9DMK - chains A and G of the 7 polymer chains in the assembly; structure by electron microscopy, 2.46 A resolution.

Chain A:
Protein: Acetylcholine receptor subunit alpha
Organism: Homo sapiens
UniProt: P02708 (ACHA_HUMAN); residues -19 to 437 here correspond to UniProt positions 1-457 (UniProt number = residue number + 20)
Amino-acid sequence (457 residues; numbered -19 to 437; the number before each row is that of its first residue; numbers below 1 keep their minus sign (Met-19 is residue -19)):
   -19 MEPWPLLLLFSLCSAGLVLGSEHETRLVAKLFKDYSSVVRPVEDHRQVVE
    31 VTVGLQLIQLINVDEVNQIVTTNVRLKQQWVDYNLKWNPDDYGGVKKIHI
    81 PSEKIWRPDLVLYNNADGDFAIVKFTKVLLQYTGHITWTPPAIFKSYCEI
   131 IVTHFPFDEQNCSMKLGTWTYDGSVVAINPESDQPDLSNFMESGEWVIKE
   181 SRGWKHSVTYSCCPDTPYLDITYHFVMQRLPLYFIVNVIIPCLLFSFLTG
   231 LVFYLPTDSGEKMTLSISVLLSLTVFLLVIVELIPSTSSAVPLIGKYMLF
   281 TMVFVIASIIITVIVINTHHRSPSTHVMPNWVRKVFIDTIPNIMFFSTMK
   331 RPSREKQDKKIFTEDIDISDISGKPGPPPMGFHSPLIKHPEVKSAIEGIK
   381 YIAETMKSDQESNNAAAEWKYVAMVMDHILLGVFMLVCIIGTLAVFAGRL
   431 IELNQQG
Not modelled in the structure: -19 to 0, 330-367
Cystine bridges: Cys128-Cys142
Covalent attachments: glycan linked to Asn141

Chain G:
Protein: Fab1b light chain
Organism: Homo sapiens
Amino-acid sequence (238 residues; row label = number of the first residue in the row):
     1 MGWSCIILFLVATATGVHGDIVMTQSPLSLPVTPGEPASISCRSNQSLLH
    51 TKGYKYLNWYLQRPGQSPQVLIYFASNRAPGVPDRFSGSGSGTDFTLKIS
   101 RVEAEDVGVYYCMQGLQIPFTFGPGTKVDIKRTVAAPSVFIFPPSDEQLK
   151 SGTASVVCLLNNFYPREAKVQWKVDNALQSGNSQESVTEQDSKDSTYSLS
   201 STLTLSKADYEKHKVYACEVTHQGLSSPVTKSFNRGEC
Not modelled in the structure: 1-19, 236-238
Cystine bridges: Cys42-Cys112, Cys158-Cys218
Covalent attachments: N-acetylglucosamine (NAG) linked to Asn45

How chain A and chain G interact:
Residue-residue contacts (6; chain A residue first):
  Glu23(A) - Tyr73(G)
  Glu23(A) - Pro80(G)
  Asp24(A) - Tyr73(G)  hydrogen bond
  Arg26(A) - Tyr54(G)
  Arg26(A) - Phe74(G)
  Arg26(A) - Asn77(G)  hydrogen bond
Also at the interface, not in a pair above, chain A (5 interface residues in all): Tyr63, Asp195
Also at the interface, not in a pair above, chain G (6 interface residues in all): Lys52

Overview:
5 residues of chain A and 6 residues of chain G are in contact; the contacts include 2 hydrogen bonds. Polar
pairs include Asp24(A)-Tyr73(G) and Arg26(A)-Asn77(G). Covalently linked N-acetylglucosamine: at Asn45(G).
Here chain A is Acetylcholine receptor subunit alpha and chain G is Fab1b light chain, both from Homo sapiens.
Entry 9DMK (Human muscle nAChR with one fab1b-bound) was determined by electron microscopy together with 9DMG,
9DMH, 9DMJ, 9DML, 9DMQ, 9DMS and 9DMT from the same study.
